Entry 1JVO (X-ray diffraction, 2.75 A resolution); this record covers chains C and D of the 4 polymer chains in the assembly.

# Chain C (and D)
Protein: Azurin
From: Pseudomonas aeruginosa
Notes: fragment: Azurin; chain D of this document is another copy of the same molecule, construct and numbering; everything in this record applies to it too
Reference sequence: P00282 (AZUR_PSEAE); residues 1-128 here correspond to UniProt positions 21-148 (UniProt number = residue number + 20)
Sequence (128 residues; each row starts with the number of its first residue):
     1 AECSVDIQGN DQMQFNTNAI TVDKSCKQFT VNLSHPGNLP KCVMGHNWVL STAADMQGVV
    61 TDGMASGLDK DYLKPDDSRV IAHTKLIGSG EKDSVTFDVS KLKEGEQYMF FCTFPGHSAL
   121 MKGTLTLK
Disulfide bonds: Cys3-Cys26
Differences from the reference sequence: engineered mutation Cys42 (Asn62 in P00282)
Ion coordination: Cu ion: His46, Cys112, His117
Swiss-Prot annotation at these positions:
  - binding site (Cu cation): His46, Cys112, His117, Met121

# Chain C / chain D interface
Inter-chain disulfides: Cys42(C)-Cys42(D)
Contacting residue pairs (7):
  Cys42(C) - Cys42(D)  disulfide
  Ser66(C) - Asp69(D)
  Leu68(C) - Leu68(D)  hydrophobic
  Leu68(C) - Asp69(D)
  Asp69(C) - Ser66(D)
  Asp69(C) - Leu68(D)
  Asp69(C) - Asp69(D)
Interface residues without a listed pair, chain C (5 interface residues in all): Gly67
Interface residues without a listed pair, chain D (5 interface residues in all): Gly67

# In short
Chain C and chain D each contribute 5 residues to their interface, with 1 disulfide bond. His46(C), Cys112(C)
and His117(C) form the Cu ion site. From UniProt: 4 Cu cation-binding residues on chain C.
Both chains are Azurin (Pseudomonas aeruginosa). Entry 1JVO (Azurin dimer, crosslinked via disulfide bridge)
was determined by X-ray diffraction, deposited together with 1JVL.
